PDB entry 1J8H | X-ray diffraction, 2.40 A resolution | chains C and D of the 5 polymer chains in the assembly

Chain C:
Molecule: Hemagglutinin HA1 peptide chain
Organism: Influenzavirus A
Notes: fragment: Antigen Peptide
UniProtKB: P03437 (HEMA_IAAIC); residues 306-318 here correspond to UniProt positions 322-334 (UniProt number = residue number + 16)
Chain sequence (13 residues; numbered 306 to 318; the number before each row is that of its first residue):
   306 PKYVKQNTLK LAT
What the authors report for this chain:
  - conformationally variable residues (side-chain flip): Q311 to L314

Chain D:
Molecule: T-cell receptor alpha chain
Organism: Homo sapiens
Notes: fragment: Extracellular Domain
Chain sequence (212 residues; each row starts with the number of its first residue; note: 2 numbers in that range are skipped by the numbering (no residue carries them; nothing is unmodelled there)):
     1 QSVTQLGSHV SVSEGALVLL RCNYSSSVPP YLFWYVQYPN QGLQLLLKYT SAATLVKGIN
    61 GFEAEFKKSE TSFHLTKPSA HMSDAAEYFC AVSESPFGN
   102 EKLTFGTGTR LTIIPNIQNP DPAVYQLRDS KSSDKSVCLF TDFDSQTNVS QSKDSDVYIT
   162 DKTVLDMRSM DFKSNSAVAW SNKSDFACAN AFNNSIIPED TFFPSPESSC DVK
Disordered / not traced: 130-132, 204-214
Disulfide bonds: C22-C90, C139-C189

Chain C / chain D interface:
Contacting residue pairs - 4 pairs, chain C then chain D:
  K307(C) - E94(D)  salt bridge
  V309(C) - V28(D)  hydrophobic
  K310(C) - E102(D)  salt bridge
  N312(C) - F97(D)
Other interface residues (no listed pair), chain D (5 interface residues in all): S27

Summary:
Chain C and chain D form an interface of 4 and 5 residues respectively; the contacts include 2 salt bridges.
Polar contacts include K307(C)-E94(D) and K310(C)-E102(D). From the paper: conformational variability at
Q311(C).
Chain C is Hemagglutinin HA1 peptide chain (Influenzavirus A) and chain D is T-cell receptor alpha chain (Homo
sapiens); the structure, Crystal Structure of a Complex of a Human alpha/beta-T cell Receptor, Influenza HA
Antigen Peptide, and ..., was determined by X-ray diffraction.
